8SUG - chains H and J of the 33 polymer chains in the assembly; structure by electron microscopy, 4.20 A resolution (low resolution: residue-level contacts below are approximate; hydrogen-bond / salt-bridge calls are withheld).

Chain H (and J):
Name: B-type flagellin
From: Pseudomonas aeruginosa PAO1
Notes: chain J of this document is another copy of the same molecule, construct and numbering; everything in this record applies to it too
UniProtKB: P72151 (FLICB_PSEAE); residues 5-488 here = UniProt positions 5-488
Chain sequence (484 residues; each row starts with the number of its first residue):
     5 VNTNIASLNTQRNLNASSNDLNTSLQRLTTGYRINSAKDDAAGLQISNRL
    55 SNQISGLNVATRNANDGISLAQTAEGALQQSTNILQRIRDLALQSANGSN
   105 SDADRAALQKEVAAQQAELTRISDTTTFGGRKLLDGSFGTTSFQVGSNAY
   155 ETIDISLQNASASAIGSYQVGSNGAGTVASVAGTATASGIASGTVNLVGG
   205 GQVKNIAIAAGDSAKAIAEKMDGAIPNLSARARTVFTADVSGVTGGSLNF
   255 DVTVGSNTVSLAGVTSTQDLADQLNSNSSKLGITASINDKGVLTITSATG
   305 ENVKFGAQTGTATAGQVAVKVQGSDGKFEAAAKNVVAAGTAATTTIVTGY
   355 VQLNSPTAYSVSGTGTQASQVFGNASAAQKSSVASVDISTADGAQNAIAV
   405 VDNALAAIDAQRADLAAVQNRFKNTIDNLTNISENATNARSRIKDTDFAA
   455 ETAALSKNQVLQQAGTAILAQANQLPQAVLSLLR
Differences from the reference sequence: conflict Ala420 (Gly in P72151)

Chain H / chain J interface:
Contacting residue pairs (4):
  Asp106(H) with Ala46(J); Ile50(J)
  Asp108(H) with Gln49(J)
  Leu112(H) with Ala46(J)
Interface residues without a listed pair, chain H (5 interface residues in all): Gln98, Ser105
Interface residues without a listed pair, chain J (4 interface residues in all): Ala45

Overview:
The interface between chain H and chain J involves 5 residues on one side and 4 on the other.
Both chains are B-type flagellin (Pseudomonas aeruginosa PAO1). Entry 8SUG (Cryo-EM structure of the wild type
P. aeruginosa flagellar filament) was determined by electron microscopy together with 8ERM from the same
study.
